Entry 7SZO (X-ray diffraction, 2.80 A resolution); this record covers chains C and F of the 5 polymer chains in the assembly.

== Chain C ==
Molecule: Chaperone protein FimC
Source organism: Escherichia coli
UniProt: P31697 (FIMC_ECOLI); residues 1-205 here correspond to UniProt positions 37-241 (UniProt number = residue number + 36)
Amino-acid sequence (205 residues; numbered 1 to 205; the number before each row is that of its first residue):
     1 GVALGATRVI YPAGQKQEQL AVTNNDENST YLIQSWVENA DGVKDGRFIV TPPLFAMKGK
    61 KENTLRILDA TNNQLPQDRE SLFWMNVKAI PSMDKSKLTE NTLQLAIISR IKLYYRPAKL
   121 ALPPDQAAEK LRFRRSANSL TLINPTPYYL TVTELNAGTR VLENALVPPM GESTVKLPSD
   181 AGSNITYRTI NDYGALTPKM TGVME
Unresolved in the structure: 93-99

== Chain F ==
Molecule: FimF protein
Source organism: Escherichia coli
UniProt: A0A1M0WRP3 (A0A1M0WRP3_ECOLX); residues 1-154 here correspond to UniProt positions 23-176 (UniProt number = residue number + 22)
Amino-acid sequence (154 residues; row label = number of the first residue in the row):
     1 ADSTITIRGY VRDNGCSVAA ESTNFTVDLM ENAAKQFNNI GATTPVVPFR ILLSPCGNAV
    61 SAVKVGFTGV ADSHNANLLA LENTVSAAAG LGIQLLNEQQ NQIPLNAPSS ALSWTTLTPG
   121 KPNTLNFYAR LMATQVPVTA GHINATATFT LEYQ
Disulfides: Cys16-Cys56

== Interface between chain C and chain F ==
Residue-residue contacts (6):
  Gly5(C) with Glu31(F)
  Gln19(C) with Asp28(F)
  Asp125(C) with Val85(F)
  Tyr193(C) with Ser86(F); Gly141(F); His142(F), hydrogen bond
Also at the interface, not in a pair above, chain F (7 interface residues in all): Ala140

== Overview ==
Chain C and chain F form an interface of 4 and 7 residues respectively, with 1 hydrogen bond. Its one
hydrogen-bonded contact is Tyr193(C)-His142(F).
Here chain C is Chaperone protein FimC and chain F is FimF protein, both from Escherichia coli. Entry 7SZO
(Structure of a bacterial fimbrial tip containing FocH) was determined by X-ray diffraction.
